PDB entry 4LSI | X-ray diffraction, 2.09 A resolution | chains B and C of the 3 polymer chains in the assembly

[Chain B (and C)]
Protein: Outer membrane protein F
Organism: Escherichia coli
Notes: chain C of this document is another copy of the same molecule, construct and numbering; everything in this record applies to it too
UniProt: P02931 (OMPF_ECOLI); residues 1-340 here correspond to UniProt positions 23-362 (UniProt number = residue number + 22)
Amino-acid sequence (341 residues; numbered 0 to 340; the number before each row is that of its first residue; numbering starts at 0):
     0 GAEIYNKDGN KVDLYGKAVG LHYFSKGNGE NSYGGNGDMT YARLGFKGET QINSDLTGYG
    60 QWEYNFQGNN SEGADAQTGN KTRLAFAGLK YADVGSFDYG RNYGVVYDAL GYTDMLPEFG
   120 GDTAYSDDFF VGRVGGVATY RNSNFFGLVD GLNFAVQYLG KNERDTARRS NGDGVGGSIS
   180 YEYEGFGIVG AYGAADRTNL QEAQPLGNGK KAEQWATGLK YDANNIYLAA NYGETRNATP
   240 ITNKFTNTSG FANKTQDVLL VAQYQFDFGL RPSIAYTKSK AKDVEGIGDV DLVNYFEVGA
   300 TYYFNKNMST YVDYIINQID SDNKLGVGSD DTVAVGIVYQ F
Disordered / not traced: 0-6
Construct notes: expression tag (0)
Metal / ion sites: Mg2+ site 1: Glu201, Gln203, Gly206; Mg2+ site 2: Asn316, Ile318, Ser328
From the paper describing this entry:
  - binding site for bromide ion: Lys16, Arg42, Ser125, Arg167
  - Mg2+ coordination: Asn207, Asn236, Asn252

[Interface between chain B and chain C]
Contacting residue pairs - 67 pairs, chain B then chain C:
  Asp7(B) with Lys305(C), salt bridge
  Asn9(B) with Asn306(C); Tyr338(C), hydrogen bond
  Lys10(B) with Tyr338(C)
  Val11(B) with Tyr338(C); Phe340(C), hydrophobic
  Leu13(B) with Leu13(C), hydrophobic
  Phe45(B) with Lys16(C); Ala17(C); Arg42(C); Phe340(C), hydrophobic
  Gly47(B) with Tyr338(C)
  Glu48(B) with Tyr338(C)
  Thr49(B) with Asn304(C), hydrogen bond; Asn306(C)
  Gln50(B) with Asn304(C)
  Ile51(B) with Phe303(C), hydrophobic; Asn304(C)
  Gly57(B) with Met307(C)
  Tyr58(B) with Met307(C); Tyr338(C)
  Gly59(B) with Tyr338(C)
  Trp61(B) with Ala41(C); Phe65(C), hydrophobic
  Tyr63(B) with Phe65(C), hydrophobic; Gln76(C), hydrogen bond; Asn79(C)
  Gln76(B) with Gln76(C)
  Asn79(B) with Ala75(C); Gln76(C), hydrogen bond (backbone-side chain)
  Lys80(B) with Glu71(C); Ala75(C)
  Thr81(B) with Phe65(C); Gln66(C); Glu71(C)
  Arg82(B) with Glu71(C)
  Ala84(B) with Thr39(C)
  Phe85(B) with Ala17(C)
  Ala86(B) with Ala17(C); Ile336(C); Tyr338(C)
  Gly87(B) with Met307(C); Ile336(C)
  Leu88(B) with Phe303(C), hydrophobic; Met307(C), hydrophobic; Ile336(C), hydrophobic
  Tyr98(B) with Gly19(C); Leu20(C); His21(C), hydrogen bond; Asp37(C), hydrogen bond; Thr39(C)
  Gly99(B) with Thr39(C)
  Arg100(B) with Gly67(C); Asn69(C); Glu71(C), salt bridge
  Ser125(B) with Glu71(C)
  Asp126(B) with Ser70(C); Glu71(C), hydrogen bond (side chain-backbone)
  Arg132(B) with Glu71(C), salt bridge
  Gly134(B) with Asp37(C)
  Gly135(B) with Asp37(C)
  Glu162(B) with Asn27(C), hydrogen bond
  Arg163(B) with Asn68(C), hydrogen bond (side chain-backbone); Asn69(C); Ser70(C)
  Arg168(B) with Ser70(C); Gly72(C)
Interface residues without a listed pair, chain B (42 interface residues in all): Leu43, Leu55, Gln60, Lys160, Asn161
Interface residues without a listed pair, chain C (33 interface residues in all): Leu43, Asp74, Val337

[In short]
The interface between chain B and chain C involves 42 residues on one side and 33 on the other; the contacts
include 9 hydrogen bonds and 3 salt bridges. Polar contacts include Asp7(B)-Lys305(C), Arg100(B)-Glu71(C) and
Arg132(B)-Glu71(C). From the paper: a binding site for bromide ion at Lys16(B), Arg42(B) and Ser125(B) among
others; Mg2+ coordination by Asn207(B), Asn236(B) and Asn252(B).
Chain B and chain C are both Outer membrane protein F (Escherichia coli); the structure, Ion selectivity of
OmpF porin soaked in 0.3M KBr, was determined by X-ray diffraction together with 4LSE, 4LSF and 4LSH from the
same study.
